PDB entry 7AF8 | electron microscopy, 2.75 A resolution | chains 1 and B of the 9 polymer chains in the assembly

# Chain 1
Molecule: 16SrRNA (head domain of the 30S ribosome
Organism: Escherichia coli
Sequence (1541 nucleotides; each row starts with the number of its first residue):
     1 AAAUUGAAGA GUUUGAUCAU GGCUCAGAUU GAACGCUGGC GGCAGGCCUA ACACAUGCAA
    61 GUCGAACGGU AACAGGAAGA AGCUUGCUUC UUUGCUGACG AGUGGCGGAC GGGUGAGUAA
   121 UGUCUGGGAA ACUGCCUGAU GGAGGGGGAU AACUACUGGA AACGGUAGCU AAUACCGCAU
   181 AACGUCGCAA GACCAAAGAG GGGGACCUUC GGGCCUCUUG CCAUCGGAUG UGCCCAGAUG
   241 GGAUUAGCUA GUAGGUGGGG UAACGGCUCA CCUAGGCGAC GAUCCCUAGC UGGUCUGAGA
   301 GGAUGACCAG CCACACUGGA ACUGAGACAC GGUCCAGACU CCUACGGGAG GCAGCAGUGG
   361 GGAAUAUUGC ACAAUGGGCG CAAGCCUGAU GCAGCCAUGC CGCGUGUAUG AAGAAGGCCU
   421 UCGGGUUGUA AAGUACUUUC AGCGGGGAGG AAGGGAGUAA AGUUAAUACC UUUGCUCAUU
   481 GACGUUACCC GCAGAAGAAG CACCGGCUAA CUCCGUGCCA GCAGCCXCGG UAAUACGGAG
   541 GGUGCAAGCG UUAAUCGGAA UUACUGGGCG UAAAGCGCAC GCAGGCGGUU UGUUAAGUCA
   601 GAUGUGAAAU CCCCGGGCUC AACCUGGGAA CUGCAUCUGA UACUGGCAAG CUUGAGUCUC
   661 GUAGAGGGGG GUAGAAUUCC AGGUGUAGCG GUGAAAUGCG UAGAGAUCUG GAGGAAUACC
   721 GGUGGCGAAG GCGGCCCCCU GGACGAAGAC UGACGCUCAG GUGCGAAAGC GUGGGGAGCA
   781 AACAGGAUUA GAUACCCUGG UAGUCCACGC CGUAAACGAU GUCGACUUGG AGGUUGUGCC
   841 CUUGAGGCGU GGCUUCCGGA GCUAACGCGU UAAGUCGACC GCCUGGGGAG UACGGCCGCA
   901 AGGUUAAAAC UCAAAUGAAU UGACGGGGGC CCGCACAAGC GGUGGAGCAU GUGGUUUAAU
   961 UCGAUGXAAC GCGAAGAACC UUACCUGGUC UUGACAUCCA CGGAAGUUUU CAGAGAUGAG
  1021 AAUGUGCCUU CGGGAACCGU GAGACAGGUG CUGCAUGGCU GUCGUCAGCU CGUGUUGUGA
  1081 AAUGUUGGGU UAAGUCCCGC AACGAGCGCA ACCCUUAUCC UUUGUUGCCA GCGGUCCGGC
  1141 CGGGAACUCA AAGGAGACUG CCAGUGAUAA ACUGGAGGAA GGUGGGGAUG ACGUCAAGUC
  1201 AUCAUGGCCC UUACGACCAG GGCUACACAC GUGCUACAAU GGCGCAUACA AAGAGAAGCG
  1261 ACCUCGCGAG AGCAAGCGGA CCUCAUAAAG UGCGUCGUAG UCCGGAUUGG AGUCUGCAAC
  1321 UCGACUCCAU GAAGUCGGAA UCGCUAGUAA UCGUGGAUCA GAAUGCCACG GUGAAUACGU
  1381 UCCCGGCCUU GUACACACCG CCCGUXACAC CAUGGGAGUG GGUUGCAAAA GAAGUAGGUA
  1441 GCUUAACCUU CGGGAGGGCG CUUACCACUU UGUGAUUCAU GACUGGGGUG AAGUCGUAAC
  1501 AAGGUAACCG UAGGGGAACC UGCGGUUGGA UCACCUCCUU A
Not modelled in the structure: 1-930, 1387-1541
Modified residues: PSU (pseudouridine-5'-monophosphate) at position 516, G7M (N7-methyl-guanosine-5'-monophosphate) at position 527, 2MG (2N-methylguanosine-5'-monophosphate) at position 966, 5MC (5-methylcytidine-5'-monophosphate) at position 967, 2MG (2N-methylguanosine-5'-monophosphate) at position 1207, 4OC (4n,o2'-methylcytidine-5'-monophosphate) at position 1401, 5MC (5-methylcytidine-5'-monophosphate) at position 1406, UR3 (3-methyluridine-5'-monophoshate) at position 1497, 2MG (2N-methylguanosine-5'-monophosphate) at position 1515, MA6 (6N-dimethyladenosine-5'-monophoshate) at position 1517, MA6 (6N-dimethyladenosine-5'-monophoshate) at position 1518
Metal / ion sites: Mg2+ site 1 near C934 (its only coordinating residue here); Mg2+ site 2: G944, G945; Mg2+ site 3 near G945 (its only coordinating residue here); Mg2+ site 4 near U955 (its only coordinating residue here); Mg2+ site 5 near C972 (its only coordinating residue here); Mg2+ site 6 near C980 (its only coordinating residue here); Mg2+ site 7: G993, G1041; Mg2+ site 8 near G1050 (its only coordinating residue here); Mg2+ site 9: C1054, A1197; Mg2+ site 10 near C1066 (its only coordinating residue here); Mg2+ site 11: G1068, G1094; Mg2+ site 12 near C1069 (its only coordinating residue here); 14 more Mg2+ sites not listed

# Chain B
Protein: 30S ribosomal protein S2
Organism: Escherichia coli
UniProtKB: C3TPN2 (C3TPN2_ECOLX); residue numbers follow UniProt; this construct covers 1-241
Chain sequence (241 residues; each row starts with the number of its first residue):
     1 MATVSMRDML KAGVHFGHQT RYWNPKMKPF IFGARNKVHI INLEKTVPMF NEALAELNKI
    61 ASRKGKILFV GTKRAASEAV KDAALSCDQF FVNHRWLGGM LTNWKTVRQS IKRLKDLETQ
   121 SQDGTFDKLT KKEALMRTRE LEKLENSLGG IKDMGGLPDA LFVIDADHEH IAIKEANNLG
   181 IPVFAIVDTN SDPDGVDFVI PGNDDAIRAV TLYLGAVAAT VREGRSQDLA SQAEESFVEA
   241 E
Not modelled in the structure: 1-3, 228-241
Metal / ion sites: Zn2+: His-18, Asp-204

# Interface between chain 1 and chain B
Pairs across the interface (37):
  G1072(1) / Asn-103(B)  base contact
  G1072(1) / Thr-106(B)  hydrogen bond to the base
  U1073(1) / Asn-103(B)  hydrogen bond to the sugar
  U1073(1) / Lys-105(B)  sugar contact
  G1074(1) / Gly-99(B)  sugar contact
  G1074(1) / Thr-102(B)  hydrogen bond to the sugar
  G1074(1) / Asn-103(B)  sugar contact
  G1099(1) / Arg-95(B)  salt bridge to the phosphate
  C1100(1) / Arg-95(B)  base contact
  A1101(1) / Gly-98(B)  base contact
  A1101(1) / Gly-99(B)  hydrogen bond to the base
  A1101(1) / Thr-102(B)  hydrogen bond to the base
  A1101(1) / His-170(B)  salt bridge to the phosphate
  A1101(1) / Ile-171(B)  base contact
  A1101(1) / Glu-175(B)  base contact
  A1102(1) / Gly-98(B)  hydrogen bond to the sugar
  A1102(1) / Asn-103(B)  base contact
  C1103(1) / Arg-95(B)  salt bridge to the phosphate
  C1103(1) / Leu-97(B)  phosphate contact
  C1103(1) / Gly-98(B)  sugar contact
  C1103(1) / Asn-103(B)  hydrogen bond to the base
  C1103(1) / Thr-106(B)  base contact
  G1104(1) / Leu-97(B)  phosphate contact
  G1104(1) / Thr-106(B)  sugar contact
  G1104(1) / Ser-110(B)  phosphate contact
  G1104(1) / Ser-147(B)  phosphate contact
  A1111(1) / Lys-132(B)  sugar contact
  A1111(1) / Glu-133(B)  hydrogen bond to the sugar
  C1112(1) / Thr-130(B)  sugar contact
  C1112(1) / Glu-133(B)  sugar contact
  G1156(1) / Lys-131(B)  salt bridge to the phosphate
  A1157(1) / Lys-131(B)  salt bridge to the phosphate
  C1158(1) / Lys-132(B)  phosphate contact
  C1158(1) / Leu-135(B)  sugar contact
  C1158(1) / Arg-139(B)  hydrogen bond to the sugar
  G1160(1) / Arg-139(B)  salt bridge to the phosphate
  U1168(1) / Arg-74(B)  hydrogen bond to the base
Other interface residues (no listed pair), chain 1 (18 interface residues in all): U1075, C1097
Other interface residues (no listed pair), chain B (21 interface residues in all): Lys-143

# In short
18 residues of chain 1 and 21 residues of chain B are in contact, with 10 hydrogen bonds and 6 salt bridges.
Among the polar pairs are G1072(1)/Thr-106(B), A1101(1)/Gly-99(B) and A1101(1)/Thr-102(B). G944(1) and G945(1)
coordinate Mg2+ site 2. G993(1) and G1041(1) coordinate Mg2+ site 7.
Chain 1 is 16SrRNA (head domain of the 30S ribosome and chain B is 30S ribosomal protein S2, both from
Escherichia coli; the structure, Bacterial 30S ribosomal subunit assembly complex state E (head domain), was
determined by electron microscopy, deposited together with 7AF3, 7AF5, 7AFA, 7AFD, 7AFH, 7AFI and 17 further
entries.
